PDB entry 3W99 | X-ray diffraction, 3.00 A resolution | chains C and J of the 10 polymer chains in the assembly

== Chain C ==
Protein: Histone H2A type 1-B/E
Organism: Homo sapiens
Reference sequence: P04908 (H2A1B_HUMAN); residues 0-129 here correspond to UniProt positions 1-130 (UniProt number = residue number + 1)
Sequence (133 residues; each row starts with the number of its first residue; numbers below 1 keep their minus sign (Gly-3 is residue -3)):
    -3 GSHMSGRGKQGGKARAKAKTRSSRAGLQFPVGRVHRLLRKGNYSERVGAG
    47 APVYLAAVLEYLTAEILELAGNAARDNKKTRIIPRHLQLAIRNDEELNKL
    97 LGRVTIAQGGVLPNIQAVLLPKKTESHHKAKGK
Unresolved in the structure: -3 to 13, 119-129
Construct notes: expression tag (-3 to -1)
UniProt features mapped onto this chain:
  - modified residue: Ser1 (N-acetylserine), Arg3 (Citrulline), Lys5 (N6-(2-hydroxyisobutyryl)lysine), Lys9 (N6-(2-hydroxyisobutyryl)lysine), Lys13 (N6-(beta-hydroxybutyryl)lysine), Lys36 (N6-(2-hydroxyisobutyryl)lysine), Lys74 (N6-(2-hydroxyisobutyryl)lysine), Lys75 (N6-(2-hydroxyisobutyryl)lysine), Lys95 (N6-(2-hydroxyisobutyryl)lysine), Gln104 (N5-methylglutamine), Lys118 (N6-(2-hydroxyisobutyryl)lysine), Lys119 (N6-crotonyllysine), Thr120 (Phosphothreonine), Lys125 (N6-crotonyllysine)
  - cross-link (Glycyl lysine isopeptide (Lys-Gly)): Lys13 (interchain with G-Cter in ubiquitin), Lys15 (interchain with G-Cter in ubiquitin), Lys119 (interchain with G-Cter in ubiquitin)

== Chain J ==
Molecule: 146-nt DNA strand
Sequence (146 nucleotides; row label = number of the first residue in the row):
   147 ATCAATATCCACCTGCAGATTCTACCAAAAGTGTATTTGGAAACTGCTCC
   197 ATCAAAAGGCATGTTCAGCTGAATTCAGCTGAACATGCCTTTTGATGGAG
   247 CAGTTTCCAAATACACTTTTGGTAGAATCTGCAGGTGGATATTGAT
Unresolved in the structure: 147

== How chain C and chain J interact ==
Contacting residue pairs - 14 pairs, chain C then chain J:
  Arg29(C) - DG268(J)  phosphate contact
  Arg29(C) - DT269(J)  salt bridge to the phosphate
  Arg42(C) - DT258(J)  hydrogen bond to the sugar
  Arg42(C) - DA259(J)  phosphate contact
  Val43(C) - DT258(J)  phosphate contact
  Val43(C) - DA259(J)  hydrogen bond to the phosphate
  Gly44(C) - DT258(J)  phosphate contact
  Ala45(C) - DT258(J)  hydrogen bond to the phosphate
  Lys75(C) - DC278(J)  phosphate contact
  Lys75(C) - DA279(J)  phosphate contact
  Thr76(C) - DG277(J)  sugar contact
  Thr76(C) - DC278(J)  hydrogen bond to the phosphate
  Arg77(C) - DG277(J)  hydrogen bond to the sugar
  Arg77(C) - DC278(J)  hydrogen bond to the phosphate
Also at the interface, not in a pair above, chain C (11 interface residues in all): Thr16, Pro26, Lys74
Also at the interface, not in a pair above, chain J (8 interface residues in all): DG267

== Overview ==
11 residues of chain C and 8 residues of chain J are in contact; the contacts include 6 hydrogen bonds and 1
salt bridge. Among the polar pairs are Arg42(C)-DT258(J), Arg77(C)-DG277(J) and Val43(C)-DA259(J).
Chain C is Histone H2A type 1-B/E (Homo sapiens) and chain J is a 146-nt DNA strand; the structure, Crystal
Structure of Human Nucleosome Core Particle lacking H4 N-terminal region, was determined by X-ray diffraction
(same publication as 3W97 and 3W98).
